Entry 9GCH (electron microscopy, 1.90 A resolution); this record covers chains A and D of the 6 polymer chains in the assembly.

[Chain A (and D)]
Molecule: 3-hydroxyacyl-CoA dehydrogenase type-2
From: Homo sapiens
Notes: EC 1.1.1.35, 1.1.1.62, 1.1.1.239, 1.1.1.178, 1.1.1.53, 1.1.1.159; chain D of this document is another copy of the same molecule, construct and numbering; everything in this record applies to it too
UniProtKB: Q99714 (HCD2_HUMAN); numbering as in UniProt (aligned over 1-261)
Amino-acid sequence (261 residues; row label = number of the first residue in the row):
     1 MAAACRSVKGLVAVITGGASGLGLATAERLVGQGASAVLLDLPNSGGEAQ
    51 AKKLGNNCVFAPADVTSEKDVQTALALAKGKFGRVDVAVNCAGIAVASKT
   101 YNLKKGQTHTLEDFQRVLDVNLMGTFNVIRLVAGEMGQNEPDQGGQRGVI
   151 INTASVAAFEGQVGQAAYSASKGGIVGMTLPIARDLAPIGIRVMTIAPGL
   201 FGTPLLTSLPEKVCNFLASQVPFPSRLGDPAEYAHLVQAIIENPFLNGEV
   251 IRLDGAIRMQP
Not modelled in the structure: 1-6
Curated features (UniProtKB/Swiss-Prot):
  - active site: Y168 (Proton acceptor)
  - binding site (NAD(+)): S20, L22, D41, D64, V65, C91, Y168, K172, F201, T203
  - binding site (substrate): S155
  - modified residue: A2 (N-acetylalanine), K53 (N6-acetyllysine), K69 (N6-acetyllysine), K99 (N6-acetyllysine), K105 (N6-acetyllysine), K212 (N6-acetyllysine)

[Chain A / chain D interface]
Contacting residue pairs (82):
  G144(A) - F223(D)
  G145(A) - F223(D)
  Q146(A) - F223(D)
  L180(A) - A256(D)
  L180(A) - R258(D)
  R184(A) - R258(D)
  A187(A) - P222(D)
  A187(A) - F223(D)
  G190(A) - F223(D)
  R192(A) - F223(D)
  L200(A) - F245(D)
  F201(A) - F245(D)  hydrophobic
  P222(A) - A187(D)
  F223(A) - G144(D)
  F223(A) - G145(D)
  F223(A) - Q146(D)
  F223(A) - A187(D)
  F223(A) - G190(D)
  F223(A) - R192(D)
  F223(A) - N247(D)  hydrogen bond (backbone-side chain)
  P224(A) - P244(D)
  P224(A) - F245(D)  hydrophobic
  R226(A) - P244(D)
  R226(A) - F245(D)
  G228(A) - F245(D)
  E232(A) - N243(D)  hydrogen bond (backbone-side chain)
  E232(A) - P244(D)
  E232(A) - F245(D)
  H235(A) - A239(D)
  H235(A) - E242(D)  salt bridge
  H235(A) - N243(D)  hydrogen bond
  L236(A) - N243(D)
  A239(A) - H235(D)
  A239(A) - A239(D)  hydrophobic
  E242(A) - H235(D)  salt bridge
  N243(A) - E232(D)  hydrogen bond (side chain-backbone)
  N243(A) - H235(D)  hydrogen bond
  N243(A) - L236(D)
  N243(A) - L253(D)
  P244(A) - P224(D)
  P244(A) - R226(D)
  P244(A) - E232(D)
  F245(A) - G199(D)
  F245(A) - F201(D)  hydrophobic
  F245(A) - P224(D)  hydrophobic
  F245(A) - R226(D)
  F245(A) - G228(D)
  F245(A) - E232(D)
  F245(A) - L253(D)
  F245(A) - D254(D)
  F245(A) - G255(D)  hydrogen bond (backbone-backbone)
  L246(A) - I251(D)  hydrophobic
  L246(A) - R252(D)
  L246(A) - L253(D)  hydrophobic
  N247(A) - F223(D)  hydrogen bond (side chain-backbone)
  N247(A) - D254(D)
  N247(A) - G255(D)
  N247(A) - A256(D)  hydrogen bond (backbone-backbone)
  G248(A) - A256(D)
  G248(A) - R258(D)  hydrogen bond (backbone-side chain)
  E249(A) - V250(D)
  E249(A) - I251(D)
  E249(A) - R252(D)  hydrogen bond (side chain-backbone)
  V250(A) - E249(D)
  I251(A) - L246(D)  hydrophobic
  I251(A) - E249(D)
  I251(A) - I251(D)  hydrophobic
  R252(A) - L246(D)
  R252(A) - E249(D)  hydrogen bond (backbone-side chain)
  L253(A) - N243(D)
  L253(A) - F245(D)
  L253(A) - L246(D)  hydrophobic
  D254(A) - F245(D)
  D254(A) - N247(D)
  G255(A) - F245(D)  hydrogen bond (backbone-backbone)
  G255(A) - N247(D)
  A256(A) - L180(D)
  A256(A) - N247(D)  hydrogen bond (backbone-backbone)
  A256(A) - G248(D)
  R258(A) - L180(D)
  R258(A) - R184(D)
  R258(A) - G248(D)  hydrogen bond (side chain-backbone)
Interface residues without a listed pair, chain A (38 interface residues in all): A183, V221, L227
Interface residues without a listed pair, chain D (39 interface residues in all): A183, L200, V221, L227

[Overview]
38 residues of chain A and 39 residues of chain D are in contact, with 14 hydrogen bonds and 2 salt bridges.
Among the polar pairs are H235(A)-E242(D), F223(A)-N247(D) and E232(A)-N243(D).
Both chains are 3-hydroxyacyl-CoA dehydrogenase type-2 (Homo sapiens). Entry 9GCH (Human mitochondrial RNase Z
with tRNA-His-CCA, SDR5C1/TRMT10C focus) was determined by electron microscopy, deposited together with 9EY0.
